PDB entry 7BW4 | electron microscopy, 3.70 A resolution | chains C and D of the 4 polymer chains in the assembly

[Chain C]
Name: Non-structural protein 7
Organism: Severe acute respiratory syndrome coronavirus 2
UniProtKB: P0DTD1 (R1AB_SARS2); residues 1-83 here correspond to UniProt positions 3860-3942 (UniProt number = residue number + 3859)
Sequence (83 residues; numbered 1 to 83; the number before each row is that of its first residue):
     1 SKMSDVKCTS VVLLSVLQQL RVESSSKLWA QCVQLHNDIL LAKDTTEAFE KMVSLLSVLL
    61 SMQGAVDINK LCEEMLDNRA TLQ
Unresolved in the structure: 66-83
UniProt features mapped onto this chain:
  - site: Gln-83 (Cleavage)

[Chain D]
Name: Non-structural protein 8
Organism: Severe acute respiratory syndrome coronavirus 2
UniProtKB: P0DTD1 (R1AB_SARS2); residues 1-198 here correspond to UniProt positions 3943-4140 (UniProt number = residue number + 3942)
Sequence (198 residues; each row starts with the number of its first residue):
     1 AIASEFSSLP SYAAFATAQE AYEQAVANGD SEVVLKKLKK SLNVAKSEFD RDAAMQRKLE
    61 KMADQAMTQM YKQARSEDKR AKVTSAMQTM LFTMLRKLDN DALNNIINNA RDGCVPLNII
   121 PLTTAAKLMV VIPDYNTYKN TCDGTTFTYA SALWEIQQVV DADSKIVQLS EISMDNSPNL
   181 AWPLIVTALR ANSAVKLQ
Unresolved in the structure: 1-83, 123-126, 151-152, 168-182, 192-198
UniProt features mapped onto this chain:
  - site: Gln-198 (Cleavage)

[How chain C and chain D interact]
Residue-residue contacts (23):
  Lys-2(C) / Leu-98(D)  hydrogen bond (side chain-backbone)
  Asp-5(C) / Leu-98(D)
  Thr-9(C) / Met-94(D)
  Thr-9(C) / Leu-98(D)
  Val-12(C) / Leu-91(D)  hydrophobic
  Val-16(C) / Met-87(D)  hydrophobic
  Val-16(C) / Gln-88(D)
  Gln-19(C) / Met-87(D)
  Lys-51(C) / Leu-122(D)
  Met-52(C) / Leu-95(D)  hydrophobic
  Val-53(C) / Ala-102(D)  hydrophobic
  Val-53(C) / Leu-103(D)  hydrophobic
  Ser-54(C) / Ile-119(D)
  Ser-54(C) / Ile-120(D)  hydrogen bond (side chain-backbone)
  Ser-54(C) / Leu-122(D)
  Leu-56(C) / Leu-95(D)  hydrophobic
  Ser-57(C) / Ile-120(D)
  Val-58(C) / Ile-119(D)  hydrophobic
  Leu-60(C) / Ala-110(D)  hydrophobic
  Leu-60(C) / Val-115(D)
  Ser-61(C) / Pro-116(D)
  Ser-61(C) / Leu-117(D)  hydrogen bond (side chain-backbone)
  Ser-61(C) / Asn-118(D)  hydrogen bond (side chain-backbone)
Other interface residues (no listed pair), chain C (20 interface residues in all): Cys-8, Leu-13, Gln-31, Phe-49, Leu-59
Other interface residues (no listed pair), chain D (18 interface residues in all): Asn-100, Ile-107

[Overview]
20 residues of chain C face 18 of chain D across their interface, with 4 hydrogen bonds. Polar pairs include
Lys-2(C)/Leu-98(D), Ser-54(C)/Ile-120(D) and Ser-61(C)/Leu-117(D).
Here chain C is Non-structural protein 7 and chain D is Non-structural protein 8, both from Severe acute
respiratory syndrome coronavirus 2. Entry 7BW4 (Structure of the RNA-dependent RNA polymerase from SARS-CoV-2)
was determined by electron microscopy.
